PDB entry 6UPX | X-ray diffraction, 3.40 A resolution | chains A and H of the 13 polymer chains in the assembly

Chain A:
Molecule: DNA-directed RNA polymerase II subunit RPB1
From: Saccharomyces cerevisiae (strain ATCC 204508 / S288c)
Notes: EC 2.7.7.6
Reference sequence: P04050 (RPB1_YEAST); residues 1-1733 here = UniProt positions 1-1733
Amino-acid sequence (1733 residues; each row starts with the number of its first residue):
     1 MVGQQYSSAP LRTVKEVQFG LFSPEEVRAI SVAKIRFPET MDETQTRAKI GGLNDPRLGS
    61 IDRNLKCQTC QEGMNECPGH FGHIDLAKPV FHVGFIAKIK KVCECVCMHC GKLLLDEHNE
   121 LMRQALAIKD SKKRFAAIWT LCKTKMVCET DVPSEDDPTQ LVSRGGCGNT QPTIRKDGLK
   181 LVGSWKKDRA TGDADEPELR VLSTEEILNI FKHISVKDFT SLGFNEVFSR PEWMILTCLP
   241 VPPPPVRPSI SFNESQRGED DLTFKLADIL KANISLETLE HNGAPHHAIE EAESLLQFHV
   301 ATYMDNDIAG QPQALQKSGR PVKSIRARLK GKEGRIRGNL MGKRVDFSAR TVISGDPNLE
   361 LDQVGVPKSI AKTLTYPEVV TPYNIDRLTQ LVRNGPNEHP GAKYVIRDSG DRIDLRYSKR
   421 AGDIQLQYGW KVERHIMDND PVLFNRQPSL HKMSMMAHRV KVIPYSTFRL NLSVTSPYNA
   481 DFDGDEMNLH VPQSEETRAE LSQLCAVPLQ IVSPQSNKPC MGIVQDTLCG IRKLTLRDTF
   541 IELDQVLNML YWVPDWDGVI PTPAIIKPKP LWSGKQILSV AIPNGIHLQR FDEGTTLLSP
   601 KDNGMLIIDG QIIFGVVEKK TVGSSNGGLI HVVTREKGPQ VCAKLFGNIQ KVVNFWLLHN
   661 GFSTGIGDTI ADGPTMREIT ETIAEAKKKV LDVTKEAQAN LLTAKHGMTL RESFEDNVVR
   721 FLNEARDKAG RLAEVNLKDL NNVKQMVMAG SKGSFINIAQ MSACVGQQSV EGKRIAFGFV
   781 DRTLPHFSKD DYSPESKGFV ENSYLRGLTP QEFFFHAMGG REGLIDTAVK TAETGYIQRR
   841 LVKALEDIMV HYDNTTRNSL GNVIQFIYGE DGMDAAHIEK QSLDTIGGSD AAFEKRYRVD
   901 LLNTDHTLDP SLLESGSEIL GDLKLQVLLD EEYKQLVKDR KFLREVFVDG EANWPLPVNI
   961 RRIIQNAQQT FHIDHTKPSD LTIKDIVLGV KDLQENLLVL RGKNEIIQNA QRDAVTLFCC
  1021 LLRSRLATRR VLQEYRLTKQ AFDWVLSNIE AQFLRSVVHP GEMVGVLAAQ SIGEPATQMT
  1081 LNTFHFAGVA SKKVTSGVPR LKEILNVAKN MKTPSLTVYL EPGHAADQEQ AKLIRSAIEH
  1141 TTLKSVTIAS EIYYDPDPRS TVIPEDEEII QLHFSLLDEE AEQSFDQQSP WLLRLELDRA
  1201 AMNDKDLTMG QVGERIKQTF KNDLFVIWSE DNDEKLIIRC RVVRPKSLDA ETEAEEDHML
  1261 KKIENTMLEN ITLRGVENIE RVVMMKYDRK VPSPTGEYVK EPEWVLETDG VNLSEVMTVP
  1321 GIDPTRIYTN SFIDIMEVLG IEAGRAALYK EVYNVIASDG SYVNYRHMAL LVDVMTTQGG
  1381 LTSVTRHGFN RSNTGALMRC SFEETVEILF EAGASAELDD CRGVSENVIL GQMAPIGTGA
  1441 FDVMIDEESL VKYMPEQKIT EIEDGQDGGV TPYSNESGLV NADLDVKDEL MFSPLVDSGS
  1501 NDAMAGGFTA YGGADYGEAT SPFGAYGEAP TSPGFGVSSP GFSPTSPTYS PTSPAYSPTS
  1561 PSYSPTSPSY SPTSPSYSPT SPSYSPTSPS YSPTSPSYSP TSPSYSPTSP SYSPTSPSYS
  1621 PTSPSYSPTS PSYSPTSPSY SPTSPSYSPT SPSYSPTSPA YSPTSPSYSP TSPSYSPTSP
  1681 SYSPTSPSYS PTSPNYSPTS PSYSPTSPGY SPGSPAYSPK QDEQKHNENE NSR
Not modelled in the structure: 1-2, 154-160, 187-198, 250-256, 1082-1091, 1177-1186, 1244-1256, 1447-1733
Bound ions: Zn2+ site 1: Cys-67, Cys-70, Cys-77, His-80; Zn2+ site 2: Cys-107, Cys-110, Cys-167; Mg2+: Asp-483, Asp-485 (shared with 1 residue of chain R)
UniProt features mapped onto this chain:
  - region: Pro-248 to Asp-260 (Lid loop), Asn-306 to Lys-323 (Rudder loop), Pro-810 to Glu-822 (Bridging helix)
  - binding site (Zn(2+)): Cys-67, Cys-70, Cys-77, His-80, Cys-107, Cys-110, Cys-148, Cys-167
  - binding site (Mg(2+)): Asp-481, Asp-483, Asp-485
  - modified residue: Thr-1471 (Phosphothreonine)
  - cross-link (Glycyl lysine isopeptide (Lys-Gly)): Lys-695 (interchain with G-Cter in ubiquitin), Lys-1246 (interchain with G-Cter in ubiquitin), Lys-1350 (interchain with G-Cter in ubiquitin)
  - natural variant: Ser-1653 to Pro-1659 (deletion: In strain: A364A)
  - mutagenesis: Lys-1246 (K1246R: Impairs ubiquitination during transcription stress)
Reported in the primary citation:
  - binding site for Template strand DNA: Arg-337

Chain H:
Molecule: DNA-directed RNA polymerases I, II, and III subunit RPABC3
From: Saccharomyces cerevisiae (strain ATCC 204508 / S288c)
Reference sequence: P20436 (RPAB3_YEAST); residues 1-146 here = UniProt positions 1-146
Amino-acid sequence (146 residues; row label = number of the first residue in the row):
     1 MSNTLFDDIF QVSEVDPGRY NKVCRIEAAS TTQDQCKLTL DINVELFPVA AQDSLTVTIA
    61 SSLNLEDTPA NDSSATRSWR PPQAGDRSLA DDYDYVMYGT AYKFEEVSKD LIAVYYSFGG
   121 LLMRLEGNYR NLNNLKQENA YLLIRR
Not modelled in the structure: 1, 64-75
UniProt features mapped onto this chain:
  - region: Asp-16 to Thr-39 (Non-specific ssDNA binding)
  - modified residue: Ser-2 (N-acetylserine), Thr-68 (Phosphothreonine)

Chain A / chain H interface:
Residue-residue contacts - 59 pairs, chain A then chain H:
  Arg-537(A) with Tyr-20(H); Val-23(H); Arg-25(H); Asp-41(H), salt bridge; Gly-120(H), hydrogen bond (side chain-backbone); Leu-121(H)
  Asp-538(A) with Tyr-20(H); Asn-21(H), hydrogen bond (side chain-backbone); Lys-22(H), hydrogen bond (side chain-backbone); Val-23(H), hydrogen bond (side chain-backbone)
  Phe-540(A) with Asn-43(H)
  Leu-543(A) with Trp-79(H), hydrophobic
  Val-559(A) with Arg-77(H); Ser-78(H)
  Ile-560(A) with Ser-78(H); Trp-79(H)
  Thr-562(A) with Tyr-98(H)
  Pro-563(A) with Trp-79(H); Tyr-98(H)
  Ala-564(A) with Met-97(H); Tyr-98(H), hydrogen bond (backbone-backbone); Phe-118(H)
  Ile-565(A) with Asn-43(H); Leu-46(H), hydrophobic; Tyr-95(H); Val-96(H); Met-97(H), hydrophobic
  Ile-566(A) with Val-96(H), hydrogen bond (backbone-backbone); Tyr-141(H), hydrophobic
  Lys-567(A) with Asp-91(H), salt bridge; Tyr-93(H); Asp-94(H); Tyr-95(H); Val-96(H), hydrogen bond (backbone-backbone)
  Pro-568(A) with Leu-46(H), hydrophobic; Asp-94(H); Tyr-95(H), hydrophobic
  Lys-569(A) with Leu-46(H)
  Pro-570(A) with Trp-79(H), hydrophobic
  Trp-572(A) with Trp-79(H), hydrophobic
  Ser-573(A) with Gly-119(H), hydrogen bond (side chain-backbone)
  Lys-575(A) with Gly-120(H)
  Leu-597(A) with Tyr-102(H), hydrogen bond (backbone-side chain); Tyr-115(H), hydrophobic; Leu-122(H)
  Leu-598(A) with Arg-25(H), hydrogen bond (backbone-side chain); Tyr-115(H), hydrophobic; Leu-122(H); Arg-124(H)
  Pro-600(A) with Arg-25(H)
  Lys-601(A) with Tyr-20(H)
  Asp-602(A) with Tyr-20(H)
  Leu-606(A) with Tyr-102(H), hydrophobic
  Ile-613(A) with Tyr-102(H), hydrophobic; Ser-117(H); Gly-120(H)
  Phe-614(A) with Leu-122(H), hydrophobic
  Asp-739(A) with Arg-19(H), salt bridge
  Met-748(A) with Arg-19(H)
Interface residues without a listed pair, chain A (34 interface residues in all): Pro-561, Leu-571, Ser-599, Ile-608, Ile-973, Asp-974
Interface residues without a listed pair, chain H (34 interface residues in all): Thr-39, Leu-89, Lys-103, Met-123, Lys-136

Summary:
The chain A/chain H interface involves 34 residues from each chain, with 10 hydrogen bonds and 3 salt bridges.
Polar pairs include Arg-537(A)/Asp-41(H), Lys-567(A)/Asp-91(H) and Asp-739(A)/Arg-19(H). Curated annotation
(UniProt) lists 8 Zn2+-binding residues, 3 Mg2+-binding residues and one mutagenesis site on chain A. The
paper reports a binding site for Template strand DNA at Arg-337(A).
Here chain A is DNA-directed RNA polymerase II subunit RPB1 and chain H is DNA-directed RNA polymerases I, II,
and III subunit RPABC3, both from Saccharomyces cerevisiae (strain ATCC 204508 / S288c). Entry 6UPX (RNA
polymerase II elongation complex with 5-guanidinohydantoin lesion in state 1) was determined by X-ray
diffraction (same publication as 6UPY, 6UPZ, 6UQ0, 6UQ1, 6UQ2 and 6UQ3).
